PDB entry 1W7T | X-ray diffraction, 1.85 A resolution | chains A and D of the 4 polymer chains in the assembly

== Chain A (and D) ==
Molecule: Green fluorescent protein
Source organism: Aequorea victoria
Notes: chain D of this document is another copy of the same molecule, construct and numbering; everything in this record applies to it too
UniProtKB: P42212 (GFP_AEQVI); aligned to UniProt positions 1-238 over residues 1-238
Sequence (236 residues; row label = number of the first residue in the row; note: 2 numbers in that range are skipped by the numbering (no residue carries them; nothing is unmodelled there)):
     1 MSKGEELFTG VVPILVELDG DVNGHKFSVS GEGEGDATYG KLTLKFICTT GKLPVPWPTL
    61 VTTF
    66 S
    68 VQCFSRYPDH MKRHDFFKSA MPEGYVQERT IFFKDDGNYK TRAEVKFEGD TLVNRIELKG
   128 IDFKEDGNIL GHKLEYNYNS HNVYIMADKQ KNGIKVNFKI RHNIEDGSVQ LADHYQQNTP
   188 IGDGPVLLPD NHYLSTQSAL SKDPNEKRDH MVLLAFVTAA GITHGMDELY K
Disordered / not traced: 1, 232-238
Differences from the reference sequence: chromophore (66, 66, 66); engineered mutation R80 (Gln in P42212)
Modified residues: S66 ([(4Z)-2-(1-amino-2-hydroxyethyl)-4-(4-hydroxybenzylidene)-5-oxo-4,5-dihydro-1H-imidazol-1-yl]acetic acid; GYS); A222 (alpha-aminobutyric acid; ABA)
Covalent attachments: covalent link F64-S66; covalent link S66-V68
From the paper describing this entry:
  - conformationally variable residues (order/disorder transition, side-chain flip): L42, F64, V68, Q69, C70, S72, T203, Q204, S205, L220, V224

== Interface between chain A and chain D ==
Pairs across the interface (21; chain A residue first):
  Y39(A) - N144(D)  hydrogen bond
  Y39(A) - Y145(D)
  Y39(A) - N146(D)
  Y39(A) - N170(D)  hydrogen bond
  K41(A) - A206(D)
  N144(A) - Y39(D)  hydrogen bond
  Y145(A) - Y39(D)
  N146(A) - Y39(D)
  N170(A) - Y39(D)  hydrogen bond
  Q204(A) - Q204(D)
  Q204(A) - F223(D)
  Q204(A) - T225(D)
  S205(A) - F223(D)
  A206(A) - K41(D)
  A206(A) - F223(D)
  L221(A) - A206(D)  hydrophobic
  F223(A) - Q204(D)
  F223(A) - S205(D)
  F223(A) - A206(D)  hydrophobic
  F223(A) - F223(D)  hydrophobic
  T225(A) - Q204(D)
Interface residues without a listed pair, chain A (14 interface residues in all): E142, N212
Interface residues without a listed pair, chain D (14 interface residues in all): E142, N212, L221

== In short ==
The chain A/chain D interface involves 14 residues from each chain, with 4 hydrogen bonds. Among the polar
pairs are Y39(A)-N144(D) and Y39(A)-N170(D). The paper reports conformational variability at L42(A), F64(A)
and V68(A) among others.
Both chains are Green fluorescent protein (Aequorea victoria). Entry 1W7T (Photoproduct of the Wild-Type
Aequorea victoria Green Fluorescent Protein at 100 K) was determined by X-ray diffraction together with 1W7S
and 1W7U from the same study.
